Entry 1J2J (X-ray diffraction, 1.60 A resolution); this record covers chains A and B.

== Chain A ==
Molecule: ADP-ribosylation factor 1
Source organism: Mus musculus
Reference sequence: Q8BSL7 (ARF2_MOUSE); residue numbers follow UniProt; this construct covers 18-181
Chain sequence (166 residues; row label = number of the first residue in the row):
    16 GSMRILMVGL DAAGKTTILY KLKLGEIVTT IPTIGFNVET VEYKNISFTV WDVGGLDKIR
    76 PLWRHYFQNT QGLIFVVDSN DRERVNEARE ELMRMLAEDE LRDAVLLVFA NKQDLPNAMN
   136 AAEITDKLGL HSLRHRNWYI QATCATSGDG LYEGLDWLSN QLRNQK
Unresolved in the structure: 181
Differences from the reference sequence: cloning artifact (16-17); engineered mutation L71 (Gln in Q8BSL7)
Bound ions: Mg2+: T31, T48 (together with GTP)
Small-molecule neighbours: GTP (guanosine-5'-triphosphate): L25, D26, A27, A28, G29, K30, T31, T32, T45, I46, P47, T48, D67, V68, G69, G70, L71, N126, K127, D129, L130, C159, A160, T161
Curated features (UniProtKB/Swiss-Prot):
  - binding site (GTP): G24 to T31, N126 to D129

== Chain B ==
Molecule: ADP-ribosylation factor binding protein GGA1
Source organism: Homo sapiens
Notes: fragment: GAT N-terminal region
Reference sequence: Q9UJY5 (GGA1_HUMAN); residues 166-210 here = UniProt positions 166-210
Chain sequence (45 residues; each row starts with the number of its first residue):
   166 NVIFEDEEKS KMLARLLKSS HPEDLRAANK LIKEMVQEDQ KRMEK
Unresolved in the structure: 166-167, 209-210
Curated features (UniProtKB/Swiss-Prot):
  - modified residue: S185 (Phosphoserine)
  - mutagenesis: L182 (L182A: Abolishes interaction with ARF1, UBC and TSG101), N194 (N194A: Abolishes interaction with ARF1 and RABEP1), I197 (I197A: Abolishes interaction with ARF1, UBC and TSG101), K198 (K198A: Abolishes interaction with ARF1), M200 (M200A: Abolishes interaction with ARF1), D204 (D204A: Abolishes interaction with ARF1)

== How chain A and chain B interact ==
Pairs across the interface - 22 pairs, chain A then chain B:
  I49(A) - N194(B)
  I49(A) - K198(B)  hydrogen bond (backbone-side chain)
  I49(A) - V201(B)  hydrophobic
  G50(A) - N194(B)
  G50(A) - I197(B)
  F51(A) - L182(B)  hydrophobic
  F51(A) - L190(B)
  F51(A) - N194(B)  hydrogen bond (backbone-side chain)
  W66(A) - L190(B)  hydrophobic
  K73(A) - F169(B)
  K73(A) - V201(B)
  K73(A) - Q205(B)
  I74(A) - V201(B)  hydrophobic
  L77(A) - F169(B)  hydrophobic
  L77(A) - L178(B)  hydrophobic
  L77(A) - I197(B)  hydrophobic
  H80(A) - A179(B)
  H80(A) - L182(B)
  H80(A) - K183(B)
  Y81(A) - L182(B)  hydrophobic
  Y81(A) - I197(B)
  Q83(A) - K183(B)
Interface residues without a listed pair, chain A (11 interface residues in all): R79
Interface residues without a listed pair, chain B (14 interface residues in all): I168, S175, A193

== Summary ==
The interface between chain A and chain B involves 11 residues on one side and 14 on the other, with 2
hydrogen bonds. Among the polar pairs are I49(A)-K198(B) and F51(A)-N194(B). Bound to chain A: GTP.
Here chain A is ADP-ribosylation factor 1 (Mus musculus) and chain B is ADP-ribosylation factor binding
protein GGA1 (Homo sapiens). Entry 1J2J (Crystal structure of GGA1 GAT N-terminal region in complex with ARF1
GTP form) was determined by X-ray diffraction, deposited together with 1O3X and 1O3Y.
